PDB entry 6CSG | electron microscopy, 2.17 A resolution | chains A and C of the 4 polymer chains in the assembly

Chain A:
Protein: viral protein 1
From: Enterovirus D68
Reference sequence: A0A097BW12 (A0A097BW12_9ENTO); residues 1-297 here correspond to UniProt positions 565-861 (UniProt number = residue number + 564)
Chain sequence (297 residues; row label = number of the first residue in the row):
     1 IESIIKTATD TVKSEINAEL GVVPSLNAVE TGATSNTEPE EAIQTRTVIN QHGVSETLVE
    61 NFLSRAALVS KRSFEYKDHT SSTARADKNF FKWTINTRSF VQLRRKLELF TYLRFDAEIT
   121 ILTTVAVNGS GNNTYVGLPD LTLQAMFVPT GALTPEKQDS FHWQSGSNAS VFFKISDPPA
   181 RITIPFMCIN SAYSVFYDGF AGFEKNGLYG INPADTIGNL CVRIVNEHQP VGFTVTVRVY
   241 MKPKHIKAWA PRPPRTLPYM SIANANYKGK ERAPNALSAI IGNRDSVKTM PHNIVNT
Unresolved in the structure: 84-85, 130-134, 297

Chain C:
Protein: viral protein 2
From: Enterovirus D68
Reference sequence: A0A1I9KXX3 (A0A1I9KXX3_9ENTO); residues 1-248 here correspond to UniProt positions 70-317 (UniProt number = residue number + 69)
Chain sequence (248 residues; row label = number of the first residue in the row):
     1 SPSAEACGYS DRVLQLKLGN SAIVTQEAAN YCCAYGEWPN YLPDHEAVAI DKPTQPETAT
    61 DRFYTLKSVK WETGSTGWWW KLPDALNNIG MFGQNVQHHY LYRSGFLIHV QCNATKFHQG
   121 ALLVVAIPEH QRGAHNTNTS PGFDDIMKGE EGGTFNHPYV LDDGTSLACA TIFPHQWINL
   181 RTNNSATIVL PWMNAAPMDF PLRHNQWTLA IIPVVPLGTR TTSSMVPITV SIAPMCCEFN
   241 GLRHAITQ
Unresolved in the structure: 1-9, 248

Interface between chain A and chain C:
Contacting residue pairs (106; chain A residue first):
  V29(A) - W177(C)
  E30(A) - Q176(C)
  E30(A) - W177(C)  hydrogen bond (backbone-backbone)
  E30(A) - N179(C)  hydrogen bond
  E30(A) - T182(C)  hydrogen bond
  E30(A) - N183(C)
  T31(A) - A29(C)
  T31(A) - N30(C)
  T31(A) - Q176(C)  hydrogen bond (backbone-side chain)
  G32(A) - H175(C)
  T111(A) - E129(C)
  Y112(A) - E129(C)  hydrogen bond
  Y112(A) - M193(C)  hydrogen bond (side chain-backbone)
  Y112(A) - N194(C)
  Y112(A) - A195(C)
  N190(A) - A195(C)
  N190(A) - A196(C)
  S191(A) - A195(C)
  A192(A) - A195(C)
  S194(A) - A195(C)
  F196(A) - E129(C)
  F196(A) - Q131(C)
  Y197(A) - E129(C)
  Y197(A) - Q131(C)  hydrogen bond (backbone-side chain)
  Y197(A) - H204(C)
  D198(A) - K81(C)  salt bridge
  D198(A) - E129(C)  hydrogen bond (backbone-side chain)
  D198(A) - H130(C)
  D198(A) - I146(C)
  D198(A) - H204(C)
  D198(A) - N205(C)  hydrogen bond (backbone-backbone)
  D198(A) - T208(C)  hydrogen bond
  G199(A) - R203(C)
  G199(A) - H204(C)
  F200(A) - G142(C)
  F200(A) - F143(C)  hydrophobic
  F200(A) - I146(C)  hydrophobic
  F200(A) - R203(C)  hydrogen bond (backbone-backbone)
  G202(A) - R203(C)  hydrogen bond (backbone-side chain)
  F203(A) - Y100(C)  hydrophobic
  F203(A) - F200(C)  hydrophobic
  F203(A) - R203(C)  hydrogen bond (backbone-side chain)
  E204(A) - R203(C)  hydrogen bond (backbone-side chain)
  K205(A) - F143(C)
  K205(A) - R203(C)
  Y209(A) - H130(C)  hydrogen bond (side chain-backbone)
  Y209(A) - Q131(C)
  Y209(A) - R132(C)  hydrogen bond (side chain-backbone)
  Y209(A) - P141(C)
  Y209(A) - I146(C)
  G210(A) - Q131(C)
  A250(A) - Y35(C)
  A250(A) - M193(C)  hydrophobic
  P251(A) - I172(C)
  P251(A) - F173(C)
  R252(A) - P128(C)  hydrogen bond (side chain-backbone)
  R252(A) - E129(C)  hydrogen bond (side chain-backbone)
  R252(A) - I172(C)
  R252(A) - F173(C)
  P253(A) - T165(C)
  P253(A) - S166(C)
  P253(A) - C169(C)
  P253(A) - A170(C)  hydrophobic
  P253(A) - I172(C)
  P253(A) - F173(C)
  P254(A) - T165(C)
  R255(A) - D163(C)  hydrogen bond (side chain-backbone)
  R255(A) - G164(C)
  R255(A) - T165(C)
  T256(A) - G164(C)  hydrogen bond (backbone-backbone)
  T256(A) - T165(C)  hydrogen bond (side chain-backbone)
  T256(A) - S166(C)
  L257(A) - V160(C)  hydrophobic
  L257(A) - G164(C)  hydrogen bond (backbone-backbone)
  M260(A) - T137(C)
  M260(A) - N138(C)
  A263(A) - S140(C)
  N264(A) - N138(C)  hydrogen bond (side chain-backbone)
  N264(A) - T139(C)
  N264(A) - S140(C)  hydrogen bond
  A265(A) - G133(C)
  A265(A) - D163(C)
  N266(A) - G133(C)
  N266(A) - A134(C)  hydrogen bond (side chain-backbone)
  N266(A) - T137(C)  hydrogen bond (side chain-backbone)
  N266(A) - N138(C)
  N266(A) - T139(C)  hydrogen bond (side chain-backbone)
  N266(A) - S140(C)
  N266(A) - P141(C)
  Y267(A) - G133(C)
  Y267(A) - A134(C)  hydrogen bond (backbone-backbone)
  Y267(A) - H135(C)
  Y267(A) - N136(C)  hydrogen bond (backbone-backbone)
  Y267(A) - H157(C)  hydrogen bond
  Y267(A) - V160(C)  hydrophobic
  Y267(A) - D162(C)  hydrogen bond
  Y267(A) - D163(C)
  Y267(A) - G164(C)
  K268(A) - N136(C)  hydrogen bond
  L277(A) - H135(C)
  L277(A) - H157(C)
  L277(A) - Y159(C)
  L277(A) - V160(C)  hydrophobic
  S278(A) - Y159(C)
  A279(A) - Y159(C)
  I280(A) - Y159(C)  hydrogen bond (backbone-side chain)
Interface residues without a listed pair, chain A (42 interface residues in all): V195, I281
Interface residues without a listed pair, chain C (53 interface residues in all): I127, M147, N156, L161

In short:
The interface between chain A and chain C involves 42 residues on one side and 53 on the other, with 33
hydrogen bonds and 1 salt bridge. Among the polar pairs are D198(A)-K81(C), E30(A)-N179(C) and E30(A)-T182(C).
Here chain A is viral protein 1 and chain C is viral protein 2, both from Enterovirus D68. Entry 6CSG (CryoEM
structure of human enterovirus D68 full native virion) was determined by electron microscopy (same publication
as 6CRP, 6CRR, 6CRS, 6CRU, 6CS3, 6CS4 and 5 further entries).
